6NJM - chains A and D of the 16 polymer chains in the assembly; structure by electron microscopy, 6.50 A resolution (low resolution: residue-level contacts below are approximate; hydrogen-bond / salt-bridge calls are withheld).

Chain A:
Molecule: Glutamate receptor 3
Source organism: Rattus norvegicus
Reference sequence: P19492 (GRIA3_RAT), isoform P19492-2; the construct has insertions or renumbered stretches relative to UniProt, so the offset changes along the chain: -21 to 380 = UniProt 1-402; 395-547 = UniProt 419-571; 568-862 = UniProt 594-888
Amino-acid sequence (888 residues; row label = number of the first residue in the row; note: 34 numbers in that range are skipped by the numbering (no residue carries them; nothing is unmodelled there); a row labelled like 380A-380P holds insertion residues (380A, then the next letters in order); numbers below 1 keep their minus sign (Met-21 is residue -21)):
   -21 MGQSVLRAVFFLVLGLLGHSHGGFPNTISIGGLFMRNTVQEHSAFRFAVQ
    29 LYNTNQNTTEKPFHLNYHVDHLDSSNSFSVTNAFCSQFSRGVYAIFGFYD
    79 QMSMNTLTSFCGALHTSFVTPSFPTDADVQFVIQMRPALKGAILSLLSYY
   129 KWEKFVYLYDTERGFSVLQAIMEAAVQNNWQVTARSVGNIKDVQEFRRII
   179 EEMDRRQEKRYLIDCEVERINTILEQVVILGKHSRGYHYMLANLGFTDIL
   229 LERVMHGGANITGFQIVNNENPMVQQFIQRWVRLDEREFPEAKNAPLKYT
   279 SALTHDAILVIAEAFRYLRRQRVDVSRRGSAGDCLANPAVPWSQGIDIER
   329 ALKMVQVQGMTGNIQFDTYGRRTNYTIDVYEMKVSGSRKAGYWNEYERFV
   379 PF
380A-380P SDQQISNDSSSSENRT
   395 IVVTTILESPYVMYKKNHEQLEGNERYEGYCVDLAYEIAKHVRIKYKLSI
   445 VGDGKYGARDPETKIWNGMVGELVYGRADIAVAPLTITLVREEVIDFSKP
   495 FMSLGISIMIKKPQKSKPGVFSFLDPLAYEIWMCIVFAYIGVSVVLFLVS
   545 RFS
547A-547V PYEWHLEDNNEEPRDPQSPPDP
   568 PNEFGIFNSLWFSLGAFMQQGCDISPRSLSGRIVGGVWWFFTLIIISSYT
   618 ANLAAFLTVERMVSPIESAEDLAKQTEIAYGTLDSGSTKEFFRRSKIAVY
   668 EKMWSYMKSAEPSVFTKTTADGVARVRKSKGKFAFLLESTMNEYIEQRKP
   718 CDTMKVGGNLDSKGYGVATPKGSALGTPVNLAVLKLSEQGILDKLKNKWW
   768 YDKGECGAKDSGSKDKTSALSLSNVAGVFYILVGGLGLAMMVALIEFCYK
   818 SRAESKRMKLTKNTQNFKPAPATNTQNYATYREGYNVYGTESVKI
Disordered / not traced: -21 to 1, 305-308, 380A-380P, 547A-547V, 589, 825-862
Cystine bridges: Cys63-Cys312, Cys718-Cys773
Covalently attached groups: N-acetylglucosamine (NAG) linked to Asn35, Asn238, Asn352
Residues lining bound ligands: ZK1 ({[7-morpholin-4-yl-2,3-dioxo-6-(trifluoromethyl)-3,4-dihydroquinoxalin-1(2H)-yl]methyl}phosphonic acid): Glu402, Tyr405, Tyr450, Pro478, Leu479, Thr480, Arg485, Ser652, Gly653, Ser654, Thr655, Thr686, Glu705, Met708, Tyr732
Swiss-Prot annotation at these positions:
  - binding site (L-glutamate): Pro478, Thr480, Arg485, Ser654, Thr655, Glu705
  - modified residue (Phosphotyrosine): Tyr845, Tyr855
  - lipidation (S-palmitoyl cysteine): Cys589, Cys815
  - glycosylation (N-linked (GlcNAc...) asparagine): Asn35, Asn238, Asn352, Asn380G, Asn380N
Reported in the primary citation:
  - post-translational modification sites: Asn35, Asn352 (proposed by the authors, not directly observed)

Chain D:
Molecule: Glutamate receptor 2
Source organism: Rattus norvegicus
Reference sequence: P19491 (GRIA2_RAT), isoform P19491-2; residues -20 to 862 here correspond to UniProt positions 1-883 (UniProt number = residue number + 21)
Amino-acid sequence (883 residues; each row starts with the number of its first residue; numbers below 1 keep their minus sign (Met-20 is residue -20)):
   -20 MQKIMHISVLLSPVLWGLIFGVSSNSIQIGGLFPRGADQEYSAFRVGMVQ
    30 FSTSEFRLTPHIDNLEVANSFAVTNAFCSQFSRGVYAIFGFYDKKSVNTI
    80 TSFCGTLHVSFITPSFPTDGTHPFVIQMRPDLKGALLSLIEYYQWDKFAY
   130 LYDSDRGLSTLQAVLDSAAEKKWQVTAINVGNINNDKKDETYRSLFQDLE
   180 LKKERRVILDCERDKVNDIVDQVITIGKHVKGYHYIIANLGFTDGDLLKI
   230 QFGGANVSGFQIVDYDDSLVSKFIERWSTLEEKEYPGAHTATIKYTSALT
   280 YDAVQVMTEAFRNLRKQRIEISRRGNAGDCLANPAVPWGQGVEIERALKQ
   330 VQVEGLSGNIKFDQNGKRINYTINIMELKTNGPRKIGYWSEVDKMVVTLT
   380 ELPSGNDTSGLENKTVVVTTILESPYVMMKKNHEMLEGNERYEGYCVDLA
   430 AEIAKHCGFKYKLTIVGDGKYGARDADTKIWNGMVGELVYGKADIAIAPL
   480 TITLVREEVIDFSKPFMSLGISIMIKKPQKSKPGVFSFLDPLAYEIWMCI
   530 VFAYIGVSVVLFLVSRFSPYEWHTEEFEDGRETQSSESTNEFGIFNSLWF
   580 SLGAFMRQGCDISPRSLSGRIVGGVWWFFTLIIISSYTANLAAFLTVERM
   630 VSPIESAEDLSKQTEIAYGTLDSGSTKEFFRRSKIAVFDKMWTYMRSAEP
   680 SVFVRTTAEGVARVRKSKGKYAYLLESTMNEYIEQRKPCDTMKVGGNLDS
   730 KGYGIATPKGSSLGAAVNLAVLKLAEQGALDKLKNKWWYDKGECGAKDSG
   780 SKEKTSALSLSNVAGVFYILVGGLGLAMLVALIEFCYKSRAEAKRMKVAK
   830 NPQNINPSSSQNSQNFATYKEGYNVYGIESVKI
Disordered / not traced: -20 to 3, 379-394, 549-568, 588-590, 826-862
Cystine bridges: Cys57-Cys309, Cys718-Cys773
Covalently attached groups: N-acetylglucosamine (NAG) linked to Asn235, Asn349
Sequence notes: conflict Arg586 (Gln607 in P19491), Ala744 (Thr765 in P19491), Ala745 (Pro766 in P19491), Ala754 (Ser775 in P19491), Ala758 (Val779 in P19491)
Residues lining bound ligands: ZK1 ({[7-morpholin-4-yl-2,3-dioxo-6-(trifluoromethyl)-3,4-dihydroquinoxalin-1(2H)-yl]methyl}phosphonic acid): Glu402, Tyr450, Pro478, Leu479, Thr480, Arg485, Ser652, Gly653, Ser654, Thr655, Thr686, Met708, Tyr732
Swiss-Prot annotation at these positions:
  - region: Ala846 to Gly856 (Required for interaction with IQSEC1)
  - binding site (L-glutamate): Pro478, Thr480, Arg485, Ser654, Thr655, Glu705
  - site: Arg453 (Interaction with the cone snail toxin Con-ikot-ikot), Ile633 (Crucial to convey clamshell closure to channel opening), Arg660 (Interaction with the cone snail toxin Con-ikot-ikot), Lys752 (Interaction with the cone snail toxin Con-ikot-ikot)
  - modified residue: Ser662 (Phosphoserine), Ser696 (Phosphoserine), Ser839 (Phosphoserine), Ser842 (Phosphoserine), Tyr855 (Phosphotyrosine), Ser859 (Phosphoserine)
  - lipidation (S-palmitoyl cysteine): Cys589, Cys815
  - glycosylation (N-linked (GlcNAc...) asparagine): Asn235, Asn349, Asn385, Asn392

Chain A / chain D interface:
Contacting residue pairs - 71 pairs, chain A then chain D:
  Thr482(A) - Glu755(D)
  Leu483(A) - Leu748(D)
  Leu483(A) - Leu751(D)
  Leu483(A) - Lys752(D)
  Leu483(A) - Glu755(D)
  Glu486(A) - Leu748(D)
  Glu486(A) - Leu751(D)
  Glu487(A) - Leu748(D)
  Phe491(A) - Lys493(D)
  Ser492(A) - Lys493(D)
  Lys493(A) - Phe491(D)
  Lys493(A) - Ser492(D)
  Pro494(A) - Pro494(D)
  Ser497(A) - Ser497(D)
  Phe517(A) - Ile611(D)
  Phe574(A) - Leu596(D)
  Phe574(A) - Arg599(D)
  Trp578(A) - Arg599(D)
  Leu581(A) - Trp606(D)
  Gly582(A) - Trp606(D)
  Met585(A) - Trp606(D)
  Met585(A) - Phe607(D)
  Met585(A) - Leu610(D)
  Gln586(A) - Arg586(D)
  Gln586(A) - Leu610(D)
  Gln587(A) - Arg586(D)
  Gln587(A) - Trp606(D)
  Gly588(A) - Trp606(D)
  Asp590(A) - Ile591(D)
  Asp590(A) - Ser592(D)
  Tyr616(A) - Ile611(D)
  Thr617(A) - Ser614(D)
  Leu620(A) - Ser615(D)
  Leu620(A) - Ala618(D)
  Ala621(A) - Ala618(D)
  Leu624(A) - Ala618(D)
  Leu624(A) - Asn619(D)
  Leu624(A) - Ala622(D)
  Thr625(A) - Thr625(D)
  Arg628(A) - Ala622(D)
  Arg628(A) - Phe623(D)
  Arg628(A) - Val626(D)
  Arg628(A) - Arg628(D)
  Ile664(A) - Asn764(D)
  Leu727(A) - Asp760(D)
  Asp728(A) - Asp760(D)
  Ser729(A) - Phe495(D)
  Leu748(A) - Leu483(D)
  Leu748(A) - Glu486(D)
  Leu751(A) - Leu483(D)
  Leu751(A) - Glu486(D)
  Glu755(A) - Thr482(D)
  Glu755(A) - Leu483(D)
  Asn764(A) - Ile664(D)
  Ser785(A) - Phe623(D)
  Leu787(A) - Leu521(D)
  Leu787(A) - Ala522(D)
  Ser788(A) - Leu521(D)
  Val795(A) - Phe608(D)
  Phe796(A) - Cys528(D)
  Phe796(A) - Phe608(D)
  Leu799(A) - Trp605(D)
  Leu799(A) - Phe608(D)
  Leu803(A) - Val539(D)
  Leu803(A) - Val601(D)
  Ala806(A) - Ile600(D)
  Ala806(A) - Val601(D)
  Ala810(A) - Ser597(D)
  Glu813(A) - Ser597(D)
  Phe814(A) - Phe546(D)
  Phe814(A) - Ser547(D)
Other interface residues (no listed pair), chain A (51 interface residues in all): Val484, Phe495, Ile613, Lys752, Asp760, Ala786
Other interface residues (no listed pair), chain D (55 interface residues in all): Tyr523, Ala532, Val536, Val543, Gly603, Val604, Thr617, Glu627, Leu727, Ser729

Summary:
Chain A and chain D form an interface of 51 and 55 residues respectively. Bound to chain A: compound ZK1.
Bound to chain D: compound ZK1. Covalently linked N-acetylglucosamine: at Asn35(A), Asn238(A) and Asn352(A).
Covalently linked N-acetylglucosamine: at Asn235(D) and Asn349(D). From the paper: modification sites Asn35(A)
and Asn352(A).
Here chain A is Glutamate receptor 3 and chain D is Glutamate receptor 2, both from Rattus norvegicus. Entry
6NJM (Architecture and subunit arrangement of native AMPA receptors) was determined by electron microscopy.
